Entry 3OLT (X-ray diffraction, 2.45 A resolution); this record covers chains A and B.

== Chain A (and B) ==
Molecule: Prostaglandin G/H synthase 2
From: Mus musculus
Notes: EC 1.14.99.1; chain B of this document is another copy of the same molecule, construct and numbering; everything in this record applies to it too
Reference sequence: Q05769 (PGH2_MOUSE); the construct lacks a stretch of the UniProt sequence, so the offset changes along the chain: 35-105 = UniProt 20-90; 106-618 = UniProt 92-604
Chain sequence (592 residues; numbered 28 to 618 plus 1 insertion-coded residue; the number before each row is that of its first residue):
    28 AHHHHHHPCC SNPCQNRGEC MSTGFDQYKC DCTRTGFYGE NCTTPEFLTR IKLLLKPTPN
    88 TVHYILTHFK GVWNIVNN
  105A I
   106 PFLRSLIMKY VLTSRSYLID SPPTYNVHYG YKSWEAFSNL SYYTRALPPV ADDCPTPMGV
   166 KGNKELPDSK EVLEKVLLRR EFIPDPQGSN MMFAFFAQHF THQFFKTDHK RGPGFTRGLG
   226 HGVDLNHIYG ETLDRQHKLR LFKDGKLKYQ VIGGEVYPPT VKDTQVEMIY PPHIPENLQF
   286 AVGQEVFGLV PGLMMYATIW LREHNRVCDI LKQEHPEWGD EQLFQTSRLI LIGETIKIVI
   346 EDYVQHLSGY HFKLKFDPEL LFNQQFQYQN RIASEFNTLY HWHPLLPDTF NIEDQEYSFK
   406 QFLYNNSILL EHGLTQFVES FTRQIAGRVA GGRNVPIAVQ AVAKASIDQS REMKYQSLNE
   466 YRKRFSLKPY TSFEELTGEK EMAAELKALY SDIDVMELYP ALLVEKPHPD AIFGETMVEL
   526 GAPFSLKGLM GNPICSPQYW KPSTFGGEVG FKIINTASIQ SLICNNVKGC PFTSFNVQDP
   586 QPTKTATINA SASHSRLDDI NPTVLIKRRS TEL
Unresolved in the structure: 28-32, 583-618
Differences from the reference sequence: expression tag (28-34); engineered mutation His-513 (Arg499 in Q05769)
UniProt features mapped onto this chain:
  - active site: His-207 (Proton acceptor), Tyr-385 (For cyclooxygenase activity)
  - binding site (substrate): Arg-120, Tyr-355
  - binding site (heme b): His-388
  - site: Ser-530 (Aspirin-acetylated serine), Asn-606 (Not glycosylated)
  - modified residue: Cys-540 (S-nitrosocysteine), Ser-579 (O-acetylserine)
  - glycosylation (N-linked (GlcNAc...) asparagine): Asn-68, Asn-144, Asn-410, Asn-594
Disulfides: Cys-36/Cys-47, Cys-37/Cys-159, Cys-41/Cys-57, Cys-59/Cys-69, Cys-569/Cys-575
Covalently attached groups: N-acetylglucosamine (NAG) linked to Asn-68, Asn-144, Asn-410
Ion coordination: protoporphyrin IX containing co Co near His-388 (its only coordinating residue here)
Ligand contacts:
  - arachidonic acid (ACD): Val-116, Leu-117, Arg-120, Phe-205, Val-344, Ile-345, Tyr-348, Val-349, Leu-352, Ser-353, Tyr-355, Phe-381, Leu-384, Tyr-385, Trp-387, Phe-518, Met-522, Val-523, Gly-526, Ala-527, Ser-530, Leu-531, Leu-534, Met-535
  - protoporphyrin IX containing co (COH): Tyr-148, Ala-199, Phe-200, Ala-202, Gln-203, Thr-206, His-207, Phe-210, Lys-211, Thr-212, His-214, Leu-294, Val-295, Asn-382, Tyr-385, His-386, Trp-387, His-388, Leu-390, Leu-391, Phe-395, Phe-404, Leu-408, Val-447
Reported in the primary citation:
  - binding site for arachidonic acid: Tyr-385
  - mutagenesis - R513H: unchanged catalytic activity on arachidonic acid
  - mutagenesis - R513H (2.2- fold): decreased binding to arachidonic acid
  - specificity-determining residues: Leu-531 (proposed by the authors, not directly observed)
  - mutagenesis - Y355F: decreased catalytic activity on AA
  - mutagenesis - Y355F: increased catalytic activity on 2-AG
  - mutagenesis - Y355F (3.1-fold): decreased binding to 2-AG
  - mutagenesis - R513H, L531T: unchanged catalytic activity on 2-AG
  - mutagenesis - Y355F (3.1-fold), L531A: increased binding to 2-AG
  - mutagenesis - L531F, L531P: unchanged binding to 2-AG
  - mutagenesis - L531A (1.4-1.9-fold), L531P (2.8-fold): increased binding to AA
  - mutagenesis - L531F (2-fold): decreased binding to AA

== Chain A / chain B interface ==
Residue-residue contacts (115; chain A residue first):
  Arg-44(A) / Gln-543(B)
  Glu-46(A) / Lys-546(B)  salt bridge
  Glu-46(A) / Ser-548(B)
  Met-48(A) / His-320(B)
  Met-48(A) / Gly-551(B)
  Met-48(A) / Gly-552(B)
  Ser-49(A) / His-320(B)  hydrogen bond (backbone-side chain)
  Ser-49(A) / Glu-322(B)  hydrogen bond
  Ser-49(A) / Trp-323(B)
  Thr-50(A) / Glu-322(B)
  Gly-51(A) / Glu-322(B)  hydrogen bond (backbone-side chain)
  Phe-52(A) / Pro-321(B)
  Phe-52(A) / Glu-322(B)
  Asp-58(A) / Lys-546(B)
  Asp-58(A) / Pro-547(B)
  Asp-58(A) / Ser-548(B)  hydrogen bond
  Thr-60(A) / Lys-546(B)
  Thr-60(A) / Pro-547(B)
  Arg-61(A) / Phe-367(B)
  Arg-61(A) / Pro-542(B)  hydrogen bond (side chain-backbone)
  Arg-61(A) / Trp-545(B)  hydrogen bond (side chain-backbone)
  Arg-61(A) / Lys-546(B)
  Asp-125(A) / Gln-543(B)  hydrogen bond
  Pro-127(A) / Tyr-373(B)  hydrophobic
  Pro-127(A) / Pro-538(B)  hydrophobic
  Pro-127(A) / Ser-541(B)
  Pro-127(A) / Tyr-544(B)
  Pro-128(A) / Tyr-544(B)  hydrogen bond (backbone-side chain)
  Thr-129(A) / Tyr-544(B)
  Tyr-134(A) / Glu-326(B)  hydrogen bond
  Tyr-134(A) / Gln-330(B)
  Tyr-136(A) / Glu-326(B)
  Tyr-136(A) / Gln-327(B)  hydrogen bond (side chain-backbone)
  Tyr-136(A) / Gln-330(B)
  Lys-137(A) / Leu-334(B)
  Lys-137(A) / Gln-543(B)
  Lys-137(A) / Tyr-544(B)
  Lys-137(A) / Thr-549(B)
  Ser-138(A) / Gln-330(B)
  Ser-138(A) / Leu-334(B)
  Trp-139(A) / Asp-229(B)
  Trp-139(A) / Gln-330(B)
  Trp-139(A) / Arg-333(B)
  Trp-139(A) / Leu-334(B)
  Trp-139(A) / Ile-337(B)  hydrophobic
  Trp-139(A) / Asn-537(B)
  Trp-139(A) / Pro-538(B)  hydrophobic
  Glu-140(A) / Leu-238(B)
  Glu-140(A) / Gln-330(B)
  Phe-142(A) / Pro-538(B)  hydrophobic
  Phe-142(A) / Tyr-544(B)
  Asp-229(A) / Trp-139(B)
  Leu-238(A) / Glu-140(B)
  His-320(A) / Met-48(B)
  His-320(A) / Ser-49(B)  hydrogen bond (side chain-backbone)
  Pro-321(A) / Phe-52(B)
  Glu-322(A) / Ser-49(B)  hydrogen bond
  Glu-322(A) / Thr-50(B)
  Glu-322(A) / Gly-51(B)  hydrogen bond (side chain-backbone)
  Glu-322(A) / Phe-52(B)
  Trp-323(A) / Ser-49(B)  hydrogen bond
  Glu-326(A) / Tyr-134(B)  hydrogen bond
  Glu-326(A) / Tyr-136(B)
  Gln-327(A) / Tyr-136(B)  hydrogen bond (backbone-side chain)
  Gln-330(A) / Tyr-134(B)
  Gln-330(A) / Ser-138(B)
  Gln-330(A) / Glu-140(B)
  Arg-333(A) / Trp-139(B)
  Leu-334(A) / Lys-137(B)
  Leu-334(A) / Ser-138(B)
  Leu-334(A) / Trp-139(B)
  Ile-337(A) / Trp-139(B)  hydrophobic
  Phe-367(A) / Arg-61(B)
  Phe-367(A) / Gln-370(B)  hydrogen bond (backbone-side chain)
  Asn-368(A) / Gln-370(B)
  Gln-369(A) / Gln-370(B)  hydrogen bond (backbone-side chain)
  Gln-370(A) / Phe-367(B)  hydrogen bond (side chain-backbone)
  Gln-370(A) / Asn-368(B)
  Gln-370(A) / Gln-369(B)  hydrogen bond (side chain-backbone)
  Phe-371(A) / Gln-372(B)  hydrogen bond (backbone-side chain)
  Gln-372(A) / Phe-371(B)  hydrogen bond (side chain-backbone)
  Gln-372(A) / Gln-372(B)
  Gln-372(A) / Tyr-373(B)  hydrogen bond (side chain-backbone)
  Tyr-373(A) / Pro-127(B)  hydrophobic
  Tyr-373(A) / Gln-372(B)  hydrogen bond (backbone-side chain)
  Tyr-373(A) / Gln-374(B)  hydrogen bond (backbone-side chain)
  Gln-374(A) / Tyr-373(B)  hydrogen bond (side chain-backbone)
  Gln-374(A) / Gln-374(B)
  Asn-537(A) / Trp-139(B)
  Pro-538(A) / Pro-127(B)  hydrophobic
  Pro-538(A) / Trp-139(B)  hydrophobic
  Pro-538(A) / Phe-142(B)  hydrophobic
  Ser-541(A) / Pro-127(B)
  Pro-542(A) / Arg-61(B)  hydrogen bond (backbone-side chain)
  Gln-543(A) / Arg-44(B)
  Gln-543(A) / Glu-46(B)
  Gln-543(A) / Asp-125(B)  hydrogen bond
  Gln-543(A) / Lys-137(B)
  Tyr-544(A) / Pro-127(B)
  Tyr-544(A) / Pro-128(B)  hydrogen bond (side chain-backbone)
  Tyr-544(A) / Thr-129(B)
  Tyr-544(A) / Lys-137(B)
  Tyr-544(A) / Phe-142(B)
  Trp-545(A) / Arg-61(B)  hydrogen bond (backbone-side chain)
  Lys-546(A) / Glu-46(B)  salt bridge
  Lys-546(A) / Asp-58(B)
  Lys-546(A) / Thr-60(B)
  Lys-546(A) / Arg-61(B)
  Pro-547(A) / Asp-58(B)
  Pro-547(A) / Thr-60(B)
  Ser-548(A) / Glu-46(B)
  Ser-548(A) / Asp-58(B)  hydrogen bond
  Thr-549(A) / Lys-137(B)
  Gly-551(A) / Met-48(B)
  Gly-552(A) / Met-48(B)
Other interface residues (no listed pair), chain A (57 interface residues in all): Val-228, Glu-364, Leu-366
Other interface residues (no listed pair), chain B (56 interface residues in all): Val-228, Glu-364

== In short ==
57 residues of chain A face 56 of chain B across their interface; the contacts include 31 hydrogen bonds and 2
salt bridges. Polar pairs include Glu-46(A)/Lys-546(B), Ser-49(A)/His-320(B) and Ser-49(A)/Glu-322(B). The
paper reports a binding site for arachidonic acid at Tyr-385(A); Y355F and L531A of chain A increase binding
to 2-AG; 6 substitutions were tested in all.
Both chains are Prostaglandin G/H synthase 2 (Mus musculus). Entry 3OLT (X-ray crystal structure of
arachidonic acid bound to the cyclooxygenase channel of R513H murine COX-2) was determined by X-ray
diffraction (same publication as 3MDL and 3OLU).
